Entry 6UMM (electron microscopy, 3.70 A resolution); this record covers chains H and J of the 10 polymer chains in the assembly.

Chain H:
Protein: ESX-3 secretion system protein EccD3
From: Mycobacterium smegmatis (strain ATCC 700084 / mc(2)155)
Reference sequence: A0QQ46 (ECCD3_MYCS2); residues 1-475 here = UniProt positions 1-475
Sequence (475 residues; each row starts with the number of its first residue):
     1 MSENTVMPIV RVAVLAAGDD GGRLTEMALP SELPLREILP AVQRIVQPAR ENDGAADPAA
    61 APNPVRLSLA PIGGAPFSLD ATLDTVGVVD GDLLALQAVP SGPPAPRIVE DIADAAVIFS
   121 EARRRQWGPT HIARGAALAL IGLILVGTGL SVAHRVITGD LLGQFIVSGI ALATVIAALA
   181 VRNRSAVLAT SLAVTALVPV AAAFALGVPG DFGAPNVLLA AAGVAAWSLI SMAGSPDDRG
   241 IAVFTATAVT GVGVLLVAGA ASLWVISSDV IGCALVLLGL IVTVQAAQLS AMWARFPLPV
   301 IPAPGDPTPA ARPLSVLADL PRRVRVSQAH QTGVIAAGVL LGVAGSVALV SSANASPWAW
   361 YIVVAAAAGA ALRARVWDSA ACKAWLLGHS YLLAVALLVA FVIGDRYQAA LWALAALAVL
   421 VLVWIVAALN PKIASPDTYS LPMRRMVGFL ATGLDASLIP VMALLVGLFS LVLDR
Not modelled in the structure: 1-6, 50-66

Chain J:
Protein: ESX-3 secretion system protein EccC3
From: Mycobacterium smegmatis (strain ATCC 700084 / mc(2)155)
Reference sequence: A0QQ40 (ECCC3_MYCS2); numbering as in UniProt (aligned over 1-403)
Sequence (403 residues; row label = number of the first residue in the row):
     1 MSRLIFEHQR RLTPPTTRKG TITIEPPPQL PRVVPPSLLR RVLPFLIVIL IVGMIVALFA
    61 TGMRLISPTM LFFPFVLLLA ATALYRGGDN KMRTEEVDAE RADYLRYLSV VRDNVRAHAA
   121 EQRAALEWSH PEPEVLATIP GTRRQWERDP RDRDFLVLRA GRHDVPLDAA LKVKDTADEI
   181 DLEPVAHSAL RGLLDVQRTV RDAPTGLDVA KLARITVIGE ADEARAAIRA WIAQAVTWHD
   241 PTMLGVALAA PDLESGDWSW LKWLPHVDVP NEADGVGPAR YLTTSTAELR ERLAPALADR
   301 PLFPAESGAA LKHLLVVLDD PDADPDDIAR KPGLTGVTVI HRTTELPNRE QYPDPERPIL
   361 RVADGRIERW QVGGWQPCVD VADAMSAAEA AHIARRLSRW DSN
Not modelled in the structure: 34-93

Chain H / chain J interface:
Pairs across the interface - 25 pairs, chain H then chain J:
  Ile-9(H) / Arg-3(J)  hydrogen bond (backbone-side chain)
  Arg-11(H) / Met-1(J)
  Arg-11(H) / Lys-262(J)
  Arg-11(H) / Trp-263(J)
  Ala-13(H) / Arg-395(J)
  Leu-24(H) / Arg-395(J)
  Glu-26(H) / Ser-259(J)  hydrogen bond
  Glu-26(H) / Lys-262(J)
  Glu-26(H) / Trp-263(J)
  Ala-28(H) / Val-276(J)  hydrophobic
  Val-89(H) / Arg-399(J)
  Asp-90(H) / Met-1(J)
  Asp-90(H) / Ser-2(J)
  Asp-90(H) / Arg-3(J)  salt bridge
  Asp-90(H) / Trp-263(J)
  Asp-90(H) / Ser-398(J)
  Gly-91(H) / Arg-395(J)
  Asp-92(H) / Arg-399(J)  salt bridge
  Ile-301(H) / Pro-184(J)  hydrophobic
  Pro-302(H) / Pro-184(J)
  Ala-303(H) / Ile-180(J)
  Gly-305(H) / Ile-180(J)
  Asp-306(H) / Ile-180(J)
  Thr-308(H) / His-187(J)
  Leu-314(H) / Arg-201(J)
Other interface residues (no listed pair), chain H (23 interface residues in all): Met-7, Val-10, Val-300, Pro-304, Ala-311, Leu-317
Other interface residues (no listed pair), chain J (23 interface residues in all): Leu-4, Leu-30, Val-185, Ser-188, Arg-191, Gly-192, Asp-195, Val-196, Gly-277

Summary:
Chain H and chain J each contribute 23 residues to their interface, with 2 hydrogen bonds and 2 salt bridges.
Among the polar pairs are Asp-90(H)/Arg-3(J), Asp-92(H)/Arg-399(J) and Ile-9(H)/Arg-3(J).
Chain H is ESX-3 secretion system protein EccD3 and chain J is ESX-3 secretion system protein EccC3, both from
Mycobacterium smegmatis (strain ATCC 700084 / mc(2)155); the structure, A complete structure of the ESX-3
translocon complex, was determined by electron microscopy.
